Entry 5TYE (X-ray diffraction, 2.05 A resolution); this record covers chains A and D of the 4 polymer chains in the assembly.

# Chain A
Name: DNA-directed DNA/RNA polymerase mu
From: Homo sapiens
Notes: EC 2.7.7.7
UniProt: Q9NP87 (DPOLM_HUMAN); numbering as in UniProt; present here: 132-397, 410-494
Amino-acid sequence (356 residues; row label = number of the first residue in the row; note: 12 numbers in that range are skipped by the numbering (no residue carries them; nothing is unmodelled there)):
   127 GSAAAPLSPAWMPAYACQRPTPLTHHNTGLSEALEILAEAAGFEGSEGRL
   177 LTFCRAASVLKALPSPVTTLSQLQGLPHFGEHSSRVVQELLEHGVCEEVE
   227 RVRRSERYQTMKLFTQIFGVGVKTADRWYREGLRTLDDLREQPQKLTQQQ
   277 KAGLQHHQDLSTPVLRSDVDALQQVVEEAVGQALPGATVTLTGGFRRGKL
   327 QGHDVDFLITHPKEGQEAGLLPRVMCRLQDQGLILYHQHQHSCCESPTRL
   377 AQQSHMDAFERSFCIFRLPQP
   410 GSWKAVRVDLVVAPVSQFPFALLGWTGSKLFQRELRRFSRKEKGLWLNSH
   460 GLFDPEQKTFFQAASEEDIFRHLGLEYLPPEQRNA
Disordered / not traced: 127-136, 365-383
Covalent attachments: 2,3-dihydroxy-1,4-dithiobutane (DTT) linked to Cys180
Construct notes: expression tag (127-131); conflict Gly410 (Pro in Q9NP87)
Ion coordination: Na+ site 1: Thr241, Ile243, Val246 (shared with 1 residue of chain P); Mg2+ site 1: Asp330, Asp332 (together with pyrophosphate) (shared with 1 residue of chain P); Mg2+ site 2: Asp330, Asp332, Asp418 (shared with 2 residues of chain P); Na+ site 2: Asp330, Asp332, Asp418 (shared with 2 residues of chain P)
Residues lining bound ligands: pyrophosphate (PPV): Gly319, Gly320, Arg323, Lys325, Asp330, Asp332
Swiss-Prot annotation at these positions:
  - region: Arg323 to Asp332 (Involved in ssDNA binding)
  - binding site (Mg(2+)): Asp330, Asp332, Asp418
  - site: Gly433 (Responsible for the low discrimination between dNTP and rNTP)
From the paper describing this entry:
  - Mg2+ coordination: Asp330, Asp332

# Chain D
Molecule: 4-nt DNA strand
Sequence (4 nucleotides; numbered 1 to 4; the number before each row is that of its first residue):
     1 GCCG

# Interface between chain A and chain D
Residue-residue contacts (14):
  Ala140(A) - DG4(D)  phosphate contact
  Gly174(A) - DG1(D)  hydrogen bond to the base
  Arg175(A) - DG1(D)  salt bridge to the phosphate
  Thr178(A) - DG1(D)  hydrogen bond to the base
  Thr178(A) - DC2(D)  sugar contact
  Phe179(A) - DG1(D)  sugar contact
  Pro203(A) - DC3(D)  phosphate contact
  His204(A) - DC2(D)  phosphate contact
  His204(A) - DC3(D)  hydrogen bond to the phosphate
  Gly206(A) - DC2(D)  hydrogen bond to the phosphate
  Glu207(A) - DC2(D)  phosphate contact
  His208(A) - DG1(D)  salt bridge to the phosphate
  His208(A) - DC2(D)  hydrogen bond to the phosphate
  Ser209(A) - DC2(D)  hydrogen bond to the phosphate
Also at the interface, not in a pair above, chain A (14 interface residues in all): Arg181, Leu202, Phe205

# Overview
14 residues of chain A and 4 residues of chain D are in contact, with 6 hydrogen bonds and 2 salt bridges.
Among the polar pairs are Gly174(A)-DG1(D), Thr178(A)-DG1(D) and His204(A)-DC3(D). Bound to chain A:
pyrophosphate. Curated annotation (UniProt) lists 3 Mg2+-binding residues on chain A. The paper reports Mg2+
coordination by Asp330(A) and Asp332(A).
Chain A is DNA-directed DNA/RNA polymerase mu (Homo sapiens) and chain D is a 4-nt DNA strand; the structure,
DNA Polymerase Mu Product Complex, 10 mM Mg2+ (60 min), was determined by X-ray diffraction together with
5TXX, 5TXZ, 5TYB, 5TYC, 5TYD, 5TYF and 7 further entries from the same study.
